Entry 6O1L (electron microscopy, 3.37 A resolution); this record covers chains D and P of the 17 polymer chains in the assembly.

Chain D:
Name: RNA-binding protein Hfq
Organism: Pseudomonas aeruginosa (strain ATCC 15692 / DSM 22644 / CIP 104116 / JCM 14847 / LMG 12228 / 1C / PRS 101 / PAO1)
UniProtKB: Q9HUM0 (HFQ_PSEAE); residues 5-71 here = UniProt positions 5-71
Sequence (67 residues; each row starts with the number of its first residue):
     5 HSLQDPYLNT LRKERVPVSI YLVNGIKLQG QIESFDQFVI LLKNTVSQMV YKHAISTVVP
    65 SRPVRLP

Chain P:
Molecule: 18-nt RNA strand
Sequence (18 nucleotides; each row starts with the number of its first residue):
     1 AAAAAUAACA ACAAGAGG

Interface between chain D and chain P:
Contacting residue pairs (19):
  Tyr-25(D) with A8(P), stacking on the base
  Leu-26(D) with A11(P), base contact
  Asn-28(D) with C9(P), phosphate contact
  Gly-29(D) with A8(P), hydrogen bond to the sugar; C9(P), sugar contact; A10(P), phosphate contact
  Ile-30(D) with C9(P), sugar contact; A10(P), phosphate contact; A11(P), base contact
  Lys-31(D) with A10(P), hydrogen bond to the phosphate
  Leu-32(D) with A10(P), base contact; A11(P), base contact
  Gln-33(D) with A10(P), hydrogen bond to the base
  Leu-46(D) with A10(P), base contact
  Asn-48(D) with A10(P), base contact
  Gln-52(D) with A10(P), hydrogen bond to the base; A11(P), base contact
  Ser-60(D) with A8(P), base contact
  Thr-61(D) with A8(P), hydrogen bond to the base
Other interface residues (no listed pair), chain D (15 interface residues in all): Gly-34, Val-63

Summary:
15 residues of chain D and 4 residues of chain P are in contact, with 5 hydrogen bonds and 1 aromatic stacking
contact. Polar pairs include Gln-33(D)/A10(P), Gln-52(D)/A10(P) and Thr-61(D)/A8(P).
Chain D is RNA-binding protein Hfq (Pseudomonas aeruginosa (strain ATCC 15692 / DSM 22644 / CIP 104116 / JCM
14847 / LMG 12228 / 1C / PRS 101 / PAO1)) and chain P is an 18-nt RNA strand; the structure, Architectural
principles for Hfq/Crc-mediated regulation of gene expression Hfq-Crc-amiE 2:3:2 complex, was determined by
electron microscopy (same publication as 6O1K and 6O1M).
